6REC - chains 2 and 7 of the 31 polymer chains in the assembly; structure by electron microscopy, 3.30 A resolution.

== Chain 2 ==
Name: ASA-2: Polytomella F-ATP synthase associated subunit 2
Source organism: Polytomella sp. Pringsheim 198.80
Notes: engineered mutation(s): P165F, N167S
Chain sequence (441 residues; numbered 5 to 445; the number before each row is that of its first residue):
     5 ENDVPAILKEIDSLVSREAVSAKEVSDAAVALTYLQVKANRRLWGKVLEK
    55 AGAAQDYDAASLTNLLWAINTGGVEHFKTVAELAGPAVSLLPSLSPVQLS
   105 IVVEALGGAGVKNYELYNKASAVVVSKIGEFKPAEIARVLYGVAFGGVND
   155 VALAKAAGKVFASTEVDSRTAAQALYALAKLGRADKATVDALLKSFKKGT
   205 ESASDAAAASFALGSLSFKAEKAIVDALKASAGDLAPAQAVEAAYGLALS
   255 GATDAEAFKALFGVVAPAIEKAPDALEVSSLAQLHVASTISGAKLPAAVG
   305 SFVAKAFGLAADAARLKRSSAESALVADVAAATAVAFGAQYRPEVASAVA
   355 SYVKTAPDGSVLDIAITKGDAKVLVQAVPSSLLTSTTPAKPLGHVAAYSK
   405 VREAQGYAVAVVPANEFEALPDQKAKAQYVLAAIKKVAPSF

== Chain 7 ==
Name: Mitochondrial ATP synthase associated protein ASA7
Source organism: Polytomella sp. Pringsheim 198.80
UniProt: D8V7I2 (D8V7I2_9CHLO); numbering as in UniProt (aligned over 1-190)
Chain sequence (190 residues; each row starts with the number of its first residue):
     1 MSSVRAGVEAGRRDLTTFTFSGLQDAPVAALSGSIKLNVAAKAGKAEVTV
    51 AAGAAKAATQVSAAALRKLSGSKISLAEVARISVLHSSIQNYLLSLSNER
   101 YQLLSQWPDFTTMYGKDFYYRAHPEDLKKFYDAADEYYKLYETVTEFDSL
   151 SALASQVVPNYAARRRSTVHPAIGSTVADGAFTNFLLSKQ
Not modelled in the structure: 1-14

== Chain 2 / chain 7 interface ==
Contacting residue pairs (112):
  Glu5(2) - Lys56(7)
  Asn6(2) - Lys56(7)
  Asn6(2) - Ala57(7)
  Asn6(2) - Ala58(7)  hydrogen bond (side chain-backbone)
  Asp7(2) - Lys56(7)  hydrogen bond (backbone-backbone)
  Asp7(2) - Ala57(7)
  Val8(2) - Ala57(7)
  Ala10(2) - Ala55(7)  hydrophobic
  Ile11(2) - Val50(7)
  Ile11(2) - Ala52(7)
  Ile11(2) - Ala55(7)
  Ile11(2) - Ala57(7)
  Glu14(2) - Ala52(7)
  Glu14(2) - Ala55(7)
  Ile15(2) - Ile35(7)  hydrophobic
  Ile15(2) - Ala52(7)  hydrophobic
  Leu18(2) - Ser34(7)
  Lys27(2) - Ser32(7)
  Glu28(2) - Ser32(7)
  Glu28(2) - Ser34(7)
  Asp31(2) - Ala30(7)
  Asp31(2) - Leu31(7)  hydrogen bond (side chain-backbone)
  Asp31(2) - Ser32(7)  hydrogen bond (side chain-backbone)
  Asp31(2) - Ile35(7)
  Val34(2) - Pro27(7)  hydrophobic
  Val34(2) - Leu37(7)  hydrophobic
  Ala35(2) - Ile35(7)  hydrophobic
  Ala35(2) - Val50(7)  hydrophobic
  Thr37(2) - Leu69(7)
  Tyr38(2) - Ala26(7)
  Tyr38(2) - Pro27(7)  hydrogen bond (side chain-backbone)
  Tyr38(2) - Thr59(7)
  Tyr38(2) - Val61(7)
  Leu39(2) - Val50(7)  hydrophobic
  Leu39(2) - Thr59(7)
  Gln40(2) - Val61(7)
  Gln40(2) - Ala65(7)  hydrogen bond (side chain-backbone)
  Gln40(2) - Leu69(7)
  Lys42(2) - Leu69(7)  hydrogen bond (side chain-backbone)
  Lys42(2) - Ser72(7)  hydrogen bond
  Lys42(2) - Ile74(7)
  Arg45(2) - Ile74(7)  hydrogen bond (side chain-backbone)
  Arg45(2) - Ser75(7)  hydrogen bond (side chain-backbone)
  Arg45(2) - Leu76(7)
  Trp48(2) - Leu76(7)
  Gly49(2) - Leu76(7)
  Leu52(2) - Leu76(7)  hydrophobic
  Ala64(2) - Leu31(7)  hydrophobic
  Ser65(2) - Leu31(7)
  Asn68(2) - Pro27(7)
  Asn68(2) - Leu31(7)
  Trp71(2) - Gly22(7)
  Trp71(2) - Leu23(7)
  Trp71(2) - Ala26(7)  hydrophobic
  Trp71(2) - Pro27(7)
  Asn74(2) - Ser21(7)
  Asn74(2) - Ser70(7)
  Thr75(2) - Ser21(7)
  Thr75(2) - Gly22(7)
  Thr75(2) - Leu66(7)
  Thr75(2) - Leu69(7)
  Thr75(2) - Ser70(7)
  Gly76(2) - Leu69(7)
  Gly77(2) - Ser70(7)
  Gly77(2) - Lys73(7)
  Gly77(2) - Ile74(7)  hydrogen bond (backbone-backbone)
  Val78(2) - Leu15(7)
  Val78(2) - Ile74(7)  hydrophobic
  Val78(2) - Leu76(7)  hydrophobic
  Glu79(2) - Leu15(7)  hydrogen bond (side chain-backbone)
  Glu79(2) - Lys73(7)
  Glu79(2) - Ser75(7)
  Glu79(2) - Leu76(7)  hydrogen bond (backbone-backbone)
  His80(2) - Leu76(7)
  His80(2) - Glu78(7)  salt bridge
  Lys82(2) - Glu78(7)
  Val101(2) - Asp25(7)
  Glu108(2) - Phe20(7)
  Glu108(2) - Ser21(7)  hydrogen bond
  Gly112(2) - Leu15(7)  hydrogen bond (backbone-backbone)
  Gly112(2) - Thr16(7)  hydrogen bond (backbone-backbone)
  Ala113(2) - Leu15(7)
  Glu139(2) - Asp25(7)
  Arg142(2) - Phe20(7)
  Arg142(2) - Gln24(7)  hydrogen bond (side chain-backbone)
  Arg142(2) - Asp25(7)  salt bridge
  Tyr145(2) - Thr16(7)  hydrogen bond
  Tyr145(2) - Phe18(7)  hydrogen bond (side chain-backbone)
  Tyr145(2) - Phe20(7)  hydrophobic
  Phe149(2) - Thr16(7)
  Arg173(2) - Phe20(7)
  Arg173(2) - Gln24(7)
  Arg173(2) - Arg67(7)
  Gln177(2) - Phe20(7)
  Tyr180(2) - Thr16(7)
  Tyr180(2) - Phe18(7)
  Tyr180(2) - Phe20(7)  hydrophobic
  Ser206(2) - Arg67(7)
  Ser208(2) - Arg67(7)
  Asp209(2) - Phe20(7)
  Asp209(2) - Arg67(7)  salt bridge
  Ala211(2) - Phe18(7)  hydrophobic
  Ala212(2) - Phe18(7)  hydrophobic
  Ala212(2) - Phe20(7)  hydrophobic
  Asp238(2) - Lys68(7)  salt bridge
  Ala240(2) - Gly71(7)
  Ala242(2) - Thr17(7)
  Gln243(2) - Thr17(7)
  Gln243(2) - Phe18(7)
  Gln243(2) - Gly71(7)
  Glu246(2) - Thr17(7)  hydrogen bond
  Glu246(2) - Phe18(7)
Interface residues without a listed pair, chain 2 (62 interface residues in all): Arg21, Ser30, Ile105, Ala176, Glu205, Phe215
Interface residues without a listed pair, chain 7 (47 interface residues in all): Thr19, Ala29, Val39, Val48, Ala51, Gly53, Ala54, Ala64

== Summary ==
62 residues of chain 2 and 47 residues of chain 7 are in contact, with 20 hydrogen bonds and 4 salt bridges.
Polar pairs include His80(2)-Glu78(7), Arg142(2)-Asp25(7) and Asp209(2)-Arg67(7).
Chain 2 is ASA-2: Polytomella F-ATP synthase associated subunit 2 and chain 7 is Mitochondrial ATP synthase
associated protein ASA7, both from Polytomella sp. Pringsheim 198.80; the structure, Cryo-EM structure of
Polytomella F-ATP synthase, Rotary substate 3A, monomer-masked refinement, was determined by electron
microscopy together with 6RD4, 6RD5, 6RD6, 6RD7, 6RD8, 6RD9 and 46 further entries from the same study.
